PDB entry 4OZI | X-ray diffraction, 3.20 A resolution | chains G and H of the 5 polymer chains in the assembly

== Chain G ==
Protein: T-cell receptor, s2, alpha chain
Source organism: Homo sapiens
Notes: engineered mutation(s): T174C
Sequence (207 residues; numbered 3 to 222 plus 3 insertion-coded residues; 16 numbers in that range are skipped by the numbering (no residue carries them; nothing is unmodelled there); the number before each row is that of its first residue):
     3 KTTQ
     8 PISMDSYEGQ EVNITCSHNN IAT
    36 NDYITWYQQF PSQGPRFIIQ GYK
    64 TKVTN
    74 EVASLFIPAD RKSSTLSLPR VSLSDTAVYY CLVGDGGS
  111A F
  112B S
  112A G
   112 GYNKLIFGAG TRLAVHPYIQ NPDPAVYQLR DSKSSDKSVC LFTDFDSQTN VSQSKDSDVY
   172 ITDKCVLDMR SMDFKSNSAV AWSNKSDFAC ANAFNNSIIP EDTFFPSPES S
Unresolved in the structure: 144-146, 218-222
Disulfides: Cys23-Cys104, Cys151-Cys201

== Chain H ==
Protein: T-cell receptor, s2, beta chain
Source organism: Homo sapiens
Notes: engineered mutation(s): C202A, S184C
Sequence (244 residues; each row starts with the number of its first residue; note: 10 numbers in that range are skipped by the numbering (no residue carries them; nothing is unmodelled there)):
     2 MVVSQHPSWV ICKSGTSVKI ECRSLDFQA
    37 TTMFWYRQFP KQSLMLMATS NEGSKA
    66 TYEQGVEKDK FLINHA
    83 SLTLSTLTVT SAHPEDSSFY ICSAGVGGQE TQYFGPGTRL LVLEDLKNVF PPEVAVFEPS
   143 EAEISHTQKA TLVCLATGFY PDHVELSWWV NGKEVHSGVC TDPQPLKEQP ALNDSRYALS
   203 SRLRVSATFW QNPRNHFRCQ VQFYGLSEND EWTQDRAKPV TQIVSAEAWG RAD
Unresolved in the structure: 255
Disulfides: Cys23-Cys104, Cys156-Cys221

== Interface between chain G and chain H ==
Inter-chain disulfides: Cys176(G)-Cys182(H)
Contacting residue pairs (86):
  Tyr42(G) with Gln114(H), hydrogen bond; Phe116(H), hydrophobic
  Gln44(G) with Gln44(H), hydrogen bond
  Ser47(G) with Phe101(H)
  Gln48(G) with Phe101(H); Pro118(H)
  Gly49(G) with Ile103(H); Gly117(H); Pro118(H), hydrogen bond (backbone-backbone)
  Pro50(G) with Leu50(H), hydrophobic; Phe116(H)
  Phe52(G) with Tyr115(H)
  Gln55(G) with Glu112(H), hydrogen bond (side chain-backbone)
  Tyr103(G) with Gln44(H)
  Asp108(G) with Glu112(H)
  Gly109(G) with Gln111(H)
  Phe111A(G) with Thr38(H); Thr55(H); Thr66(H)
  Ser112B(G) with Gly110(H); Glu112(H), hydrogen bond
  Lys115(G) with Leu52(H); Glu68(H), salt bridge; Gln111(H)
  Leu116(G) with Gln111(H), hydrogen bond (backbone-side chain)
  Phe118(G) with Ser49(H); Leu50(H); Phe116(H), hydrophobic
  Gly119(G) with Ser49(H), hydrogen bond (backbone-side chain)
  Ala120(G) with Ser49(H)
  Asp134(G) with His148(H), salt bridge; Thr149(H)
  Tyr138(G) with Ser142(H); Glu145(H); His148(H); Thr149(H)
  Gln139(G) with Ser142(H)
  Leu140(G) with Phe139(H); Glu140(H); Pro141(H), hydrophobic; Ser142(H); Glu145(H); Val155(H), hydrophobic
  Arg141(G) with Phe139(H); Glu140(H), hydrogen bond (backbone-backbone)
  Asp142(G) with Ala137(H); Val138(H); Phe139(H)
  Ser143(G) with Val138(H); Glu140(H); Ala250(H)
  Lys148(G) with Phe139(H)
  Val150(G) with Phe139(H), hydrophobic; Leu157(H), hydrophobic
  Leu152(G) with Thr153(H); Val155(H), hydrophobic
  Asp155(G) with Thr149(H); Arg206(H), salt bridge
  Tyr171(G) with Leu188(H), hydrophobic; Glu190(H)
  Ile172(G) with Leu188(H)
  Thr173(G) with Asp184(H); Leu188(H); Ser202(H); Arg204(H), hydrogen bond
  Asp174(G) with Asp184(H)
  Cys176(G) with Cys182(H), disulfide; Arg204(H)
  Val177(G) with Cys182(H), hydrogen bond (backbone-side chain)
  Leu178(G) with Cys182(H), hydrophobic; Arg206(H)
  Asp179(G) with Ser179(H); Gly180(H), hydrogen bond (backbone-backbone)
  Met180(G) with Ser179(H); Gly180(H); Arg206(H)
  Arg181(G) with His178(H); Ser179(H)
  Phe185(G) with Lys151(H); Arg206(H)
  Ser187(G) with Arg206(H), hydrogen bond
  Ser189(G) with Arg204(H), hydrogen bond
  Ala190(G) with Arg204(H)
  Val191(G) with Val155(H), hydrophobic; Arg204(H)
  Trp193(G) with Leu157(H), hydrophobic
Also at the interface, not in a pair above, chain G (51 interface residues in all): Tyr38, Ser149, Thr154, Ser168, Ser182, Pro217
Also at the interface, not in a pair above, chain H (49 interface residues in all): Tyr42, Asn57, Ala144, Val181, Thr183, Ala200, Val207

== Summary ==
The interface between chain G and chain H involves 51 residues on one side and 49 on the other; the contacts
include 1 disulfide bond, 13 hydrogen bonds and 3 salt bridges. Polar pairs include Lys115(G)-Glu68(H),
Asp134(G)-His148(H) and Asp155(G)-Arg206(H).
Here chain G is T-cell receptor, s2, alpha chain and chain H is T-cell receptor, s2, beta chain, both from
Homo sapiens. Entry 4OZI (S2 protein complex) was determined by X-ray diffraction, deposited together with
4OZF and 4OZH.
